8AMX - chains B and D of the 8 polymer chains in the assembly; structure by electron microscopy, 2.55 A resolution.

== Chain B (and D) ==
Molecule: Aquaporin-7
From: Homo sapiens
Notes: chain D of this document is another copy of the same molecule, construct and numbering; everything in this record applies to it too
UniProt: O14520 (AQP7_HUMAN); numbering as in UniProt (aligned over 1-342)
Sequence (342 residues; each row starts with the number of its first residue):
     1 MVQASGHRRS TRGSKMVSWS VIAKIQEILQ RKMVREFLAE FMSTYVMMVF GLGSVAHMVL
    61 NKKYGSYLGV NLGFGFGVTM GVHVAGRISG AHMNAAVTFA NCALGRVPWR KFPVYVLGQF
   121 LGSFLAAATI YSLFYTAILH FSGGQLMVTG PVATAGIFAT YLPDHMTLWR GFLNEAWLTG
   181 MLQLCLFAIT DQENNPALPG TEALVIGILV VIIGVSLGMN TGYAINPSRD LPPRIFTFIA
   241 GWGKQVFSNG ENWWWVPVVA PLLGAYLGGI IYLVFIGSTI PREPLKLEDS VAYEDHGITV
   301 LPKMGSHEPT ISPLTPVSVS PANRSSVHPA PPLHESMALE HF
Disordered / not traced: 1-24, 278-342
Curated features (UniProtKB/Swiss-Prot):
  - motif: N94 to A96 (NPA 1), N226 to S228 (NPA 2)
  - site: F74 (Selectivity filter), Y135 (Important for permeability to glycerol), Y223 (Selectivity filter), R229 (Selectivity filter)
  - modified residue: S20 (Phosphoserine)
  - natural variant: G264 (G264V: Loss of glycerol channel activity)
  - mutagenesis: S10 to T11 (Loss of phosphorylation by PKA. Increased interaction with PLIN1), Y67 (Y67A: No effect on glycerol channel activity. No effect on water channel activity), F74 (F74W: No effect on glycerol channel activity. No effect on water channel activity. Decreased glycerol channel activity; when associated with F-233), Y135 (Y135A: Strongly decreased glycerol channel activity. Mildly decreased water channel activity), H165 (H165A: Decreased glycerol channel activity. Mildly decreased water channel activity), Y223 (Y223F: No effect on glycerol channel activity. No effect on water channel activity. Decreased glycerol channel activity; when associated with W-74)

== Interface between chain B and chain D ==
Residue-residue contacts (57; chain B residue first):
  R35(B) with V274(D); F275(D); G277(D)
  M42(B) with L184(D), hydrophobic; I276(D), hydrophobic
  Y45(B) with W177(D), hydrogen bond
  F50(B) with I213(D), hydrophobic; S216(D), hydrogen bond (backbone-side chain)
  G53(B) with S216(D)
  S54(B) with V215(D); S216(D), hydrogen bond
  H57(B) with Y67(D); V215(D); S216(D), hydrogen bond (side chain-backbone); L217(D); G218(D); M219(D), hydrogen bond (side chain-backbone)
  N61(B) with M219(D)
  Y64(B) with M58(D), hydrophobic; Y67(D); M219(D), hydrophobic
  G69(B) with V215(D)
  F76(B) with I208(D), hydrophobic; I212(D), hydrophobic
  M80(B) with I189(D), hydrophobic; V205(D); L209(D), hydrophobic
  V82(B) with N195(D), hydrogen bond (backbone-side chain)
  H83(B) with N195(D), hydrogen bond (side chain-backbone); P196(D); A197(D); V205(D)
  V84(B) with A188(D), hydrophobic; N194(D), hydrogen bond (backbone-side chain); I276(D)
  G86(B) with N195(D)
  R87(B) with E193(D); N194(D), hydrogen bond (side chain-backbone); N195(D)
  I88(B) with N194(D)
  T129(B) with W177(D)
  S132(B) with R170(D), hydrogen bond (backbone-side chain)
  L133(B) with N174(D); N220(D)
  F134(B) with S216(D); M219(D), hydrophobic; N220(D)
  Y135(B) with R170(D)
  T136(B) with H165(D), hydrogen bond; M166(D)
  A137(B) with H165(D)
  H140(B) with H165(D)
  L198(B) with L198(D), hydrophobic
  P199(B) with L198(D)
  G200(B) with A197(D); L198(D), hydrogen bond (backbone-backbone)
  L204(B) with I208(D), hydrophobic
Also at the interface, not in a pair above, chain B (43 interface residues in all): L29, L38, A39, V46, V49, L60, K63, L68, L72, G73, G77, I130, T201
Also at the interface, not in a pair above, chain D (37 interface residues in all): K62, L68, L173, M181, C185, I271

== Overview ==
Chain B and chain D form an interface of 43 and 37 residues respectively, with 12 hydrogen bonds. Polar
contacts include Y45(B)-W177(D), F50(B)-S216(D) and S54(B)-S216(D). UniProt lists 7 mutagenesis sites on chain
B.
Chain B and chain D are both Aquaporin-7 (Homo sapiens); the structure, AQP7 dimer of tetramers_D4, was
determined by electron microscopy (same publication as 8AMW).
